PDB entry 6U1Q | X-ray diffraction, 2.87 A resolution | chains A and B

Chain A (and B):
Name: VpsO
Source organism: Vibrio cholerae
Notes: chain B of this document is another copy of the same molecule, construct and numbering; everything in this record applies to it too
Reference sequence: A0A2S1ZT94 (A0A2S1ZT94_VIBCL); numbering as in UniProt (aligned over 503-737)
Chain sequence (235 residues; row label = number of the first residue in the row):
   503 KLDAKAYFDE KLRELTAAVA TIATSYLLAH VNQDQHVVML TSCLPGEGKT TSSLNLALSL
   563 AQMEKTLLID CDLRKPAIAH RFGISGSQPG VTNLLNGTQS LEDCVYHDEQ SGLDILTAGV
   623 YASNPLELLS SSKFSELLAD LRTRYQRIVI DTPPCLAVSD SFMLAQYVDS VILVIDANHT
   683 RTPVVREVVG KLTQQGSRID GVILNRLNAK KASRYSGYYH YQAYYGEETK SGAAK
Disordered / not traced: 503, 712-737 (chain B: 503-507, 711-737)
Differences from the reference sequence: engineered mutation Ala519 (Glu in A0A2S1ZT94), Ala522 (Arg in A0A2S1ZT94), Ala525 (Arg in A0A2S1ZT94)
Residues lining bound ligands: O-phosphotyrosine (PTR): Arg515, Ala519, Pro547, Gly548, Glu549, Gly550, Lys551, Thr552, Thr553, Arg583
Reported in the primary citation:
  - catalytic residues: Lys551
  - binding site for O-phosphotyrosine: Arg583 (proposed by the authors, not directly observed)
  - binding site for O-phosphotyrosine: Gly548 to Gly550, Thr552
  - post-translational modification sites: Tyr717, Ser718, Tyr720, Tyr721, Tyr726, Tyr727

How chain A and chain B interact:
Residue-residue contacts (34):
  Leu504(A) with Met565(B)
  Asp505(A) with His532(B); Met565(B)
  Ala506(A) with Gln564(B); Met565(B)
  Tyr509(A) with Leu560(B); Ser561(B); Gln564(B)
  Phe510(A) with Ala520(B); Ile524(B), hydrophobic; Ser527(B); Ser561(B)
  Lys513(A) with Leu517(B)
  Leu514(A) with Val521(B), hydrophobic
  Glu516(A) with Lys513(B), salt bridge; Leu517(B)
  Leu517(A) with Leu514(B), hydrophobic; Leu517(B); Thr518(B); Val521(B), hydrophobic
  Ala520(A) with Phe510(B)
  Val521(A) with Leu514(B), hydrophobic
  Thr523(A) with Phe510(B)
  Ile524(A) with Leu514(B), hydrophobic
  Asn557(A) with Phe510(B); Lys513(B), hydrogen bond
  Leu560(A) with Tyr509(B), hydrophobic
  Ser561(A) with Phe510(B)
  Gln564(A) with Ala508(B); Tyr509(B); Phe510(B); Asp511(B), hydrogen bond
  Gln612(A) with Tyr509(B)
  Ser613(A) with Tyr509(B)
Other interface residues (no listed pair), chain B (18 interface residues in all): Asn557

In short:
Chain A and chain B form an interface of 19 and 18 residues respectively; the contacts include 2 hydrogen
bonds and 1 salt bridge. Polar contacts include Glu516(A)-Lys513(B), Asn557(A)-Lys513(B) and
Gln564(A)-Asp511(B). Ligands of chain A: O-phosphotyrosine. From the paper: the catalytic residue Lys551(A); a
binding site for O-phosphotyrosine at Arg583(A), Gly548(A) and Thr552(A).
Both chains are VpsO (Vibrio cholerae). Entry 6U1Q (Crystal Structure of VpsO (VC0937) Kinase domain) was
determined by X-ray diffraction, deposited together with 6U1P.
